8J7T - chains D and B of the 6 polymer chains in the assembly; structure by electron microscopy, 2.20 A resolution.

[Chain D]
Protein: Light chain of YN7114-08 Fab
Source organism: Mus musculus
Notes: antibody fragment or engineered binder
Chain sequence (218 residues; row label = number of the first residue in the row):
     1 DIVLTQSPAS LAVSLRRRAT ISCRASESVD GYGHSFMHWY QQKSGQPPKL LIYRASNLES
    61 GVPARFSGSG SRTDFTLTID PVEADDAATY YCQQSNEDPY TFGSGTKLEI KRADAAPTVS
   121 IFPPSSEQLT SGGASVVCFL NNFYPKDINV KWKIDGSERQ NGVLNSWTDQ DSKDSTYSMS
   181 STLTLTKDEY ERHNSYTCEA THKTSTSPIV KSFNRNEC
Not modelled in the structure: 216-218
Disulfide bonds: Cys23-Cys92, Cys138-Cys198

[Chain B]
Protein: Zinc transporter 7
Source organism: Homo sapiens
UniProtKB: Q8NEW0 (ZNT7_HUMAN); numbering as in UniProt (aligned over 1-376)
Chain sequence (390 residues; each row starts with the number of its first residue; numbers below 1 keep their minus sign (Met-13 is residue -13)):
   -13 MGGVAMPGAE DDVVMLPLSI KDDEYKPPKF NLFGKISGWF RSILSDKTSR NLFFFLCLNL
    47 SFAFVELLYG IWSNCLGLIS DSFHMFFDST AILAGLAASV ISKWRDNDAF SYGYVRAEVL
   107 AGFVNGLFLI FTAFFIFSEG VERALAPPDV HHERLLLVSI LGFVVNLIGI FVFKHGGHGH
   167 SHGSGHGHSH SLFNGALDQA HGHVDHCHSH EVKHGAAHSH DHAHGHGHFH SHDGPSLKET
   227 TGPSRQILQG VFLHILADTL GSIGVIASAI MMQNFGLMIA DPICSILIAI LIVVSVIPLL
   287 RESVGILMQR TPPLLENSLP QCYQRVQQLQ GVYSLQEQHF WTLCSDVYVG TLKLIVAPDA
   347 DARWILSQTH NIFTQAGVRQ LYVQIDFAAM
Not modelled in the structure: -13 to 21, 136-139, 164-228
Construct notes: initiating methionine (-13); expression tag (-12 to 0)
What the authors report for this chain:
  - self-association interface (contacts with another copy of this molecule); pairs are residue here / residue on that copy: Tyr368-His325 (hydrogen bond)

[Interface between chain D and chain B]
Pairs across the interface - 16 pairs, chain D then chain B:
  Gly31(D) - Ser353(B)
  Tyr32(D) - Ser353(B)
  Tyr32(D) - His356(B)
  Tyr32(D) - Asn357(B)
  His34(D) - Arg349(B)
  Phe36(D) - Asp347(B)
  Phe36(D) - Arg349(B)
  Phe36(D) - Trp350(B)  hydrophobic
  Phe36(D) - Ser353(B)
  Arg54(D) - Arg349(B)
  Ser95(D) - Trp350(B)  hydrogen bond (backbone-side chain)
  Asn96(D) - Trp350(B)  hydrogen bond (backbone-side chain)
  Asn96(D) - Gln354(B)
  Glu97(D) - Gln354(B)
  Asp98(D) - Gln316(B)  hydrogen bond
  Tyr100(D) - Gln316(B)  hydrogen bond
Also at the interface, not in a pair above, chain B (9 interface residues in all): Thr360

[In short]
Chain D and chain B form an interface of 10 and 9 residues respectively; the contacts include 4 hydrogen
bonds. Among the polar pairs are Ser95(D)-Trp350(B), Asn96(D)-Trp350(B) and Asp98(D)-Gln316(B). From the
paper: a self-association interface involving Tyr368(B).
Chain D is Light chain of YN7114-08 Fab (Mus musculus) and chain B is Zinc transporter 7 (Homo sapiens); the
structure, Cryo-EM structure of hZnT7-Fab complex in zinc-unbound state, was determined by electron
microscopy, deposited together with 8J7U, 8J7V, 8J7W, 8J7X, 8J7Y and 8J80.
